Entry 7USF (electron microscopy, 3.50 A resolution); this record covers chains A and D of the 7 polymer chains in the assembly.

# Chain A (and D)
Molecule: Integrase
Source organism: Mouse mammary tumor virus
Notes: chain D of this document is another copy of the same molecule, construct and numbering; everything in this record applies to it too
UniProtKB: O56220 (O56220_MMTV); residues 1-319 here correspond to UniProt positions 1437-1755 (UniProt number = residue number + 1436)
Chain sequence (319 residues; row label = number of the first residue in the row):
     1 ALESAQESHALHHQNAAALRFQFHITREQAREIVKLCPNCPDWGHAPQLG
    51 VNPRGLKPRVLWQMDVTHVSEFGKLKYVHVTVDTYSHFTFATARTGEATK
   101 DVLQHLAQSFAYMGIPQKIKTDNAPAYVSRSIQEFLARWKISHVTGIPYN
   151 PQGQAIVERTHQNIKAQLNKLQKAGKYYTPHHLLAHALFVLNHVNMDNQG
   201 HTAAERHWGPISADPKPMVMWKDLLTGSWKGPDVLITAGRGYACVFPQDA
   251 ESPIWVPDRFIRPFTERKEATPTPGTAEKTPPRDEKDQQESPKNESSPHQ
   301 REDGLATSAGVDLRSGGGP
Not modelled in the structure: 266-319 (chain D: 1, 42-55, 145-153, 173-175, 210-216, 270-319)
Construct notes: engineered mutation S252 (Thr1688 in O56220)
Metal / ion sites: Zn2+: H9, H13, C37, C40; Ca2+: D65, D122 (shared with 1 residue of chain J)
What the authors report for this chain:
  - binding site for vDNA strand (non-transferred): Q48, V51, P53, W255
  - binding site for vDNA-tDNA strand (transferred): P151, Q152, R159, Q162, R240
  - catalytic residues: D65, D122, E158
  - self-association interface (contacts with another copy of this molecule); pairs are residue here / residue on that copy: D223-R240 (salt bridge)
  - mutagenesis - R27A/R31A: abolished catalytic activity
  - mutagenesis - R159E, W255A: abolished catalytic activity on strand transfer
  - mutagenesis - P125T, Y149G, D223A, D223R: decreased catalytic activity on c.i.
  - mutagenesis - D223A (30- to 40-fold), D223R (30- to 40-fold): increased catalytic activity on h.s. integration
  - mutagenesis - P125D, P125T, Y149G, D223R, W255A: decreased catalytic activity (3'-processing)
  - mutagenesis - R159E: abolished catalytic activity (3'-processing)

# How chain A and chain D interact
Pairs across the interface - 20 pairs, chain A then chain D:
  Q6(A) - E269(D)  hydrogen bond
  L36(A) - T265(D)
  D42(A) - M220(D)
  D42(A) - W229(D)
  W43(A) - R262(D)
  A46(A) - R259(D)
  L49(A) - D258(D)
  L49(A) - R259(D)
  I147(A) - W255(D)
  P148(A) - L224(D)
  Y149(A) - L224(D)
  Y149(A) - L225(D)
  N150(A) - L224(D)
  N150(A) - P257(D)
  Q152(A) - R259(D)  hydrogen bond
  W221(A) - R240(D)
  D223(A) - R240(D)  salt bridge
  L225(A) - G239(D)
  L225(A) - R240(D)
  I254(A) - R240(D)
Interface residues without a listed pair, chain A (20 interface residues in all): K35, G44, P47, G50, L224
Interface residues without a listed pair, chain D (16 interface residues in all): G241, Y242, V256

# In short
Chain A and chain D form an interface of 20 and 16 residues respectively, with 2 hydrogen bonds and 1 salt
bridge. Polar pairs include D223(A)-R240(D), Q6(A)-E269(D) and Q152(A)-R259(D). From the paper: catalytic
residues D65(A), D122(A) and E158(A); P125D, P125T and Y149G of chain A, among others, reduce catalytic
activity (3'-processing); 8 substitutions were tested in all.
Chain A and chain D are both Integrase (Mouse mammary tumor virus); the structure, Mouse mammary tumor virus
strand transfer complex intasome, was determined by electron microscopy (same publication as 7UT1).
